PDB entry 1VF5 | X-ray diffraction, 3.00 A resolution | chains A and N of the 16 polymer chains in the assembly

Chain A (and N):
Name: Cytochrome B6
Source organism: Mastigocladus laminosus
Notes: chain N of this document is another copy of the same molecule, construct and numbering; everything in this record applies to it too
Reference sequence: P83791 (CYB6_MASLA); residues 1-215 here = UniProt positions 1-215
Amino-acid sequence (215 residues; each row starts with the number of its first residue):
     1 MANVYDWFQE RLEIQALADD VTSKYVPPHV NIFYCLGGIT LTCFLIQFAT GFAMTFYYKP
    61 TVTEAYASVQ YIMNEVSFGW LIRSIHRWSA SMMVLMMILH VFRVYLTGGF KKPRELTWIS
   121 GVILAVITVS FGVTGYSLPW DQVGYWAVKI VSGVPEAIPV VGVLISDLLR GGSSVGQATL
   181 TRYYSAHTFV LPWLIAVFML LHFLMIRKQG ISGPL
Disordered / not traced: 1-12, 215
Covalent attachments: heme (HEM) linked to C35
Bound ions: heme Fe site 1: H86, H187; heme Fe site 2: H100, H202
Ligand contacts:
  - beta-carotene (BCR): I32, F33, I39, M96, L99
  - chlorophyll a (CLA): M97, I98, V101, Y105, A125, V126, V129
  - heme (HEM), molecule 1: V26, N31, I32, Y34, G38, L41, T42, F203, I206, R207, K208
  - heme (HEM), molecule 2: Y34, L36, G37, G38, T40, L41, M93, M97, H100, V101, R103, V104, G109, R114, T117, W118, G121, V122, L124, A125, T128, I195, M199, H202, F203, I206, K208, Q209
  - heme (HEM), molecule 3: F44, Q47, F48, G51, F52, M54, T55, Y58, V69, R83, H86, A90, M93, F131, G132, G135, Y136, L138, P139, Y184, H187, T188, P192
  - dioleoyl-phosphatidylcholine (OPC; (7R,17E)-4-hydroxy-N,N,N,7-tetramethyl-7-[(8E)-octadec-8-enoyloxy]-10-oxo-3,5,9-trioxa-4-phosphaheptacos-17-en-1-aminium 4-oxide), molecule 1: F44, L45, F48, A49, F52, A196, M199, L200
  - dioleoyl-phosphatidylcholine (OPC), molecule 2: L168, F189, V190, W193, L194, L200, L204
  - plastoquinone 9 (PL9; 2,3-dimethyl-5-(3,7,11,15,19,23,27,31,35-nonamethyl-2,6,10,14,18,22,26,30,34-hexatriacontanonaenyl-2,5-cyclohexadiene-1,4-dione-2,3-dimethyl-5-solanesyl-1,4-benzoquinone): Y25, L45, F203, L204
  - tridecyl-stigmatellin (TDS; 8-hydroxy-5,7-dimethoxy-3-methyl-2-tridecyl-4H-chromen-4-one): S130, V133, T134, V151, V154, L169, R182, Y183, A186, V190, L191
Curated features (UniProtKB/Swiss-Prot):
  - binding site (heme c): C35, K208
  - binding site (heme b): R83, H86, H100, R103, H187, H202
What the authors report for this chain:
  - binding site for heme: V26, N31, C35, G38, F203, I206, R207, Q209
  - self-association interface (contacts with another copy of this molecule): F52, F56, F189

Chain A / chain N interface:
Pairs across the interface (45; chain A residue first):
  Q15(A) - K112(N)
  Q15(A) - P113(N)
  Q15(A) - E115(N)
  A16(A) - K208(N)
  F48(A) - F189(N)  hydrophobic
  F48(A) - W193(N)
  F52(A) - S185(N)
  F52(A) - F189(N)  hydrophobic
  F52(A) - V190(N)  hydrophobic
  T55(A) - T181(N)
  T55(A) - S185(N)  hydrogen bond
  F56(A) - T181(N)
  F56(A) - R182(N)
  F56(A) - S185(N)
  Y57(A) - R182(N)  hydrogen bond
  Y58(A) - T181(N)
  P60(A) - K59(N)
  P60(A) - P60(N)  hydrophobic
  T61(A) - K59(N)
  T61(A) - T61(N)  hydrogen bond
  T61(A) - E64(N)
  V62(A) - K59(N)
  E64(A) - T61(N)  hydrogen bond
  E115(A) - Q15(N)
  Q177(A) - K59(N)  hydrogen bond (backbone-side chain)
  T181(A) - T55(N)
  T181(A) - F56(N)
  T181(A) - K59(N)
  R182(A) - F56(N)
  R182(A) - Y57(N)  hydrogen bond
  S185(A) - F52(N)
  S185(A) - T55(N)  hydrogen bond
  S185(A) - F56(N)
  T188(A) - F189(N)
  T188(A) - W193(N)
  F189(A) - F48(N)  hydrophobic
  F189(A) - F52(N)  hydrophobic
  F189(A) - T188(N)
  V190(A) - F52(N)  hydrophobic
  P192(A) - W193(N)  hydrophobic
  W193(A) - F48(N)
  W193(A) - T188(N)
  W193(A) - P192(N)  hydrophobic
  W193(A) - W193(N)  hydrophobic
  R207(A) - D19(N)  salt bridge
Other interface residues (no listed pair), chain A (26 interface residues in all): K59, L116, Y184
Other interface residues (no listed pair), chain N (29 interface residues in all): A18, Y58, T63, L116, Q177, Y184

Summary:
The interface between chain A and chain N involves 26 residues on one side and 29 on the other; the contacts
include 7 hydrogen bonds and 1 salt bridge. Among the polar pairs are R207(A)-D19(N), T55(A)-S185(N) and
Y57(A)-R182(N). The paper reports a binding site for heme at V26(A), N31(A) and C35(A) among others; a
self-association interface involving F52(A), F56(A) and F189(A).
Chain A and chain N are both Cytochrome B6 (Mastigocladus laminosus); the structure, Crystal Structure of
Cytochrome b6f Complex from M.laminosus, was determined by X-ray diffraction.
